9E1O - chains E and I of the 11 polymer chains in the assembly; structure by electron microscopy, 3.30 A resolution.

[Chain E]
Molecule: Histone H3.2
Organism: Xenopus laevis
UniProtKB: P84233 (H32_XENLA); residues 0-135 here correspond to UniProt positions 1-136 (UniProt number = residue number + 1)
Sequence (136 residues; row label = number of the first residue in the row; numbering starts at 0):
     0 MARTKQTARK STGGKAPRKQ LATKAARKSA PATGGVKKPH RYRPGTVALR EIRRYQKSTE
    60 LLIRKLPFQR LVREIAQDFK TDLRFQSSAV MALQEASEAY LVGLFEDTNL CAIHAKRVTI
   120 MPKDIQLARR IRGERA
Not modelled in the structure: 0-37, 134-135
Swiss-Prot annotation at these positions:
  - modified residue: Arg2 (Asymmetric dimethylarginine), Thr3 (Phosphothreonine), Lys4 (Allysine), Gln5 (5-glutamyl dopamine), Thr6 (Phosphothreonine), Arg8 (Citrulline), Lys9 (N6,N6,N6-trimethyllysine), Ser10 (ADP-ribosylserine), Thr11 (Phosphothreonine), Lys14 (N6-(2-hydroxyisobutyryl)lysine), Arg17 (Asymmetric dimethylarginine), Lys18 (N6-(2-hydroxyisobutyryl)lysine), Lys23 (N6-(2-hydroxyisobutyryl)lysine), Arg26 (Citrulline), Lys27 (N6,N6,N6-trimethyllysine), Ser28 (ADP-ribosylserine), Lys36 (N6,N6,N6-trimethyllysine), Lys37 (N6-methyllysine), Tyr41 (Phosphotyrosine), Lys56 (N6,N6,N6-trimethyllysine) and 8 more in UniProt
  - lipidation: Cys110 (S-palmitoyl cysteine)

[Chain I]
Molecule: 149-nt DNA strand
Organism: Homo sapiens
Sequence (149 nucleotides; row label = number of the first residue in the row; numbers below 1 keep their minus sign (DA-73 is residue -73)):
   -73 ACAGGATGTA TATATCTGAC ACGTGCCTGG AGACTAGGGA GTAATCCCCT TGGCGGTTAA
   -13 AACGCGGGGG ACAGCGCGTA CGTGCGTTTA AGCGGTGCTA GAGCTGTCTA CGACCAATTG
    47 AGCGGCCTCG GCACCGGGAT TCTCCAGGG
Not modelled in the structure: 75

[Chain E / chain I interface]
Contacting residue pairs (15):
  Arg42(E) - DG-5(I)  salt bridge to the phosphate
  Arg42(E) - DC71(I)  hydrogen bond to the phosphate
  Pro43(E) - DG-5(I)  sugar contact
  Thr45(E) - DC71(I)  hydrogen bond to the phosphate
  Arg63(E) - DA-14(I)  sugar contact
  Arg72(E) - DT-23(I)  salt bridge to the phosphate
  Arg83(E) - DT-23(I)  sugar contact
  Phe84(E) - DT-24(I)  sugar contact
  Phe84(E) - DT-23(I)  phosphate contact
  Gln85(E) - DT-24(I)  phosphate contact
  Arg116(E) - DA-3(I)  phosphate contact
  Arg116(E) - DC-2(I)  phosphate contact
  Val117(E) - DA-3(I)  hydrogen bond to the phosphate
  Thr118(E) - DG-4(I)  phosphate contact
  Thr118(E) - DA-3(I)  hydrogen bond to the phosphate
Interface residues without a listed pair, chain E (17 interface residues in all): Arg40, Tyr41, Leu82, Ser86, Lys115, Met120
Interface residues without a listed pair, chain I (12 interface residues in all): DG-8, DG-6, DC70, DA72

[Summary]
Chain E and chain I form an interface of 17 and 12 residues respectively; the contacts include 4 hydrogen
bonds and 2 salt bridges. Polar contacts include Arg42(E)-DC71(I), Thr45(E)-DC71(I) and Val117(E)-DA-3(I).
Chain E is Histone H3.2 (Xenopus laevis) and chain I is a 149-nt DNA strand (Homo sapiens); the structure,
Snf2h bound nucleosome complex - ClassB1, was determined by electron microscopy (same publication as 9E1L,
9E1M, 9E1N, 9E1P, 9E1Q, 9E1R and 4 further entries).
